PDB entry 7D7C | electron microscopy, 3.60 A resolution | chains D and N of the 7 polymer chains in the assembly

[Chain D]
Molecule: DNA-directed RNA polymerase subunit beta'
Source organism: Escherichia coli
Notes: EC 2.7.7.6
Reference sequence: D7Y6A2 (D7Y6A2_ECOLX); residue numbers follow UniProt; this construct covers 1-1407
Amino-acid sequence (1407 residues; numbered 1 to 1407; the number before each row is that of its first residue):
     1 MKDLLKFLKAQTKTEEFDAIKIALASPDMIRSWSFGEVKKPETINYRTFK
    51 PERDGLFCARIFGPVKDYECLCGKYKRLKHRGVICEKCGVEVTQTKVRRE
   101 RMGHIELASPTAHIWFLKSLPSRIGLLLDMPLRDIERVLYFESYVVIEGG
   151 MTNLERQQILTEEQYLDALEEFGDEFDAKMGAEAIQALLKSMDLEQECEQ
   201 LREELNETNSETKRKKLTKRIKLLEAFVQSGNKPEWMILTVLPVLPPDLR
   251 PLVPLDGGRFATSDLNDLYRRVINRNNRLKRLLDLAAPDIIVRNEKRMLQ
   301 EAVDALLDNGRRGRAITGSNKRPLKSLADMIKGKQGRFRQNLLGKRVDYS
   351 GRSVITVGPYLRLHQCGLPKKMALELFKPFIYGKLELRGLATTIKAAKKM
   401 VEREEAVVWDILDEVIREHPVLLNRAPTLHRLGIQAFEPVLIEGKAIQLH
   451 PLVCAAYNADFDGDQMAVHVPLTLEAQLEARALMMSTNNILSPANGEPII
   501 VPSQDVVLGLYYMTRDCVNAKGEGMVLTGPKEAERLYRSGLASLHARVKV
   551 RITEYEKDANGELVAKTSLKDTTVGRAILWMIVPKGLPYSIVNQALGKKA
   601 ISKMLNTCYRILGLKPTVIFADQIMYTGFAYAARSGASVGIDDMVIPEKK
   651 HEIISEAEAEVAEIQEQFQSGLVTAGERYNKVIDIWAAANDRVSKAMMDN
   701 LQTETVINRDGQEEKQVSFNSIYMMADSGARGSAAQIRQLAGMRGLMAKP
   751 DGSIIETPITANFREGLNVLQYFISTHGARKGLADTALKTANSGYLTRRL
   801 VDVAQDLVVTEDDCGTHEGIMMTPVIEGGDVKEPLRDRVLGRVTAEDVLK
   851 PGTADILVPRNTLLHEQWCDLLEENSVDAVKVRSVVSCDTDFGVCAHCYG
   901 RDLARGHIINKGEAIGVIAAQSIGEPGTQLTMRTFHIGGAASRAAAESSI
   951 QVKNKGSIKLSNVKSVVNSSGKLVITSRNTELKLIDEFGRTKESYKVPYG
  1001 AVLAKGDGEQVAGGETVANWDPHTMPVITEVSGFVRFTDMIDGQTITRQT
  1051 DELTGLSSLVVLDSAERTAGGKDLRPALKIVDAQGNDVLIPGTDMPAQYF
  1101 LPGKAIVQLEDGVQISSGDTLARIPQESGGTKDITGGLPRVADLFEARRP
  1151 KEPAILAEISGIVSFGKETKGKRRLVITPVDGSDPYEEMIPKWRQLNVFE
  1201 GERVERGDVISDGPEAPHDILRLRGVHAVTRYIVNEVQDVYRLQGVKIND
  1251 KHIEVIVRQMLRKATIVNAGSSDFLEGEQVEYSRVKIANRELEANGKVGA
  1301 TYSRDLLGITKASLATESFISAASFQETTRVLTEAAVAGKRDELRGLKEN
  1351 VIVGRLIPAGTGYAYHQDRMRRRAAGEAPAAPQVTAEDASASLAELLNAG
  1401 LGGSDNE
Not modelled in the structure: 1-15, 933-947, 1127-1134, 1374-1407
Ion coordination: Mg2+: Asp460, Asp462; Zn2+: Cys814, Cys888, Cys895, Cys898

[Chain N]
Molecule: nontemplate strand (59-nt DNA)
Sequence (59 nucleotides; row label = number of the first residue in the row; note: 6 numbers in that range are skipped by the numbering (no residue carries them; nothing is unmodelled there); a row labelled like 31A-31G holds insertion residues (31A, then the next letters in order); numbers below 1 keep their minus sign (DC-5 is residue -5)):
    -5 CTAATAAAGAGCTCAGCACTATTACTGAGAGTATAAA
31A-31G TACTCCT
    38 GATACTGAAGCAGCC
Not modelled in the structure: -5 to 21, 31A-31G

[Chain D / chain N interface]
Pairs across the interface (5):
  Lys216(D) - DG47(N)  salt bridge to the phosphate
  Arg1148(D) - DT43(N)  sugar contact
  Arg1148(D) - DG44(N)  salt bridge to the phosphate
  Lys1170(D) - DC52(N)  hydrogen bond to the base
  Lys1311(D) - DA45(N)  salt bridge to the phosphate
Interface residues without a listed pair, chain D (7 interface residues in all): Pro131, Lys219, Lys1167
Interface residues without a listed pair, chain N (7 interface residues in all): DA46, DC48

[In short]
The chain D/chain N interface involves 7 residues from each chain; the contacts include 1 hydrogen bond and 3
salt bridges. Polar contacts include Lys1170(D)-DC52(N), Lys216(D)-DG47(N) and Arg1148(D)-DG44(N). The Mg2+
site is built by Asp460(D) and Asp462(D).
Chain D is DNA-directed RNA polymerase subunit beta' (Escherichia coli) and chain N is nontemplate strand
(59-nt DNA); the structure, CryoEM structure of gp55-dependent RNA polymerase-promoter open complex, was
determined by electron microscopy together with 7D7D from the same study.
